PDB entry 3IL2 | X-ray diffraction, 2.49 A resolution | chains A and B of the 4 polymer chains in the assembly

[Chain A (and B)]
Name: Redox-sensing transcriptional repressor rex
Source organism: Thermus thermophilus HB27
Notes: chain B of this document is another copy of the same molecule, construct and numbering; everything in this record applies to it too
UniProtKB: Q72I39 (REX_THET2); numbering as in UniProt (aligned over 1-206)
Sequence (207 residues; numbered 0 to 206; the number before each row is that of its first residue; numbering starts at 0):
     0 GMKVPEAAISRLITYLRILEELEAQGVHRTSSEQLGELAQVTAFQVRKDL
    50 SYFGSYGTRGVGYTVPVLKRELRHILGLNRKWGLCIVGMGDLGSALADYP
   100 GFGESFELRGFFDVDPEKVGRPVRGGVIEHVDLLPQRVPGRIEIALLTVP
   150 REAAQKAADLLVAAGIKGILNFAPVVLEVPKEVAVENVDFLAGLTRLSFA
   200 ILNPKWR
Disordered / not traced: 58-60 (chain B: 0)
Modified residues: Mse1 (selenomethionine; parent Met); Mse88 (selenomethionine; parent Met)
Differences from the reference sequence: expression tag (0); engineered mutation D90 (Arg in Q72I39)
Curated features (UniProtKB/Swiss-Prot):
  - DNA-binding region: T13 to F52 (H-T-H motif)
  - binding site (NAD(+)): G87 to G89, L91, G92

[How chain A and chain B interact]
Contacting residue pairs - 101 pairs, chain A then chain B:
  V3(A) - W205(B)  hydrogen bond (backbone-side chain)
  E5(A) - W205(B)
  I8(A) - F198(B)  hydrophobic
  I8(A) - W205(B)  hydrophobic
  S9(A) - R195(B)  hydrogen bond
  I12(A) - A191(B)
  I12(A) - T194(B)
  I12(A) - R195(B)
  T13(A) - V175(B)
  R16(A) - P173(B)
  R16(A) - D188(B)  salt bridge
  R16(A) - L190(B)
  R16(A) - A191(B)
  Q39(A) - V175(B)
  Q39(A) - L176(B)  hydrogen bond (side chain-backbone)
  Q39(A) - E177(B)
  F52(A) - F198(B)  hydrophobic
  I74(A) - F198(B)
  L75(A) - T194(B)
  L75(A) - S197(B)  hydrogen bond (backbone-side chain)
  L75(A) - F198(B)
  G76(A) - S197(B)  hydrogen bond (backbone-side chain)
  G76(A) - L201(B)
  W81(A) - S197(B)  hydrogen bond
  W81(A) - I200(B)  hydrophobic
  W81(A) - L201(B)  hydrophobic
  D90(A) - D97(B)
  A94(A) - D90(B)
  L95(A) - F189(B)  hydrophobic
  Y98(A) - F189(B)  hydrophobic
  Y98(A) - L190(B)
  F101(A) - F189(B)  hydrophobic
  F101(A) - L193(B)  hydrophobic
  F105(A) - L193(B)  hydrophobic
  I143(A) - L196(B)  hydrophobic
  R150(A) - E20(B)  salt bridge
  K166(A) - I200(B)
  G167(A) - L196(B)
  I168(A) - L196(B)
  L169(A) - F189(B)
  L169(A) - G192(B)
  L169(A) - L193(B)  hydrophobic
  L169(A) - L196(B)
  F171(A) - F189(B)  hydrophobic
  P173(A) - R16(B)
  V175(A) - T13(B)
  V175(A) - Q39(B)
  L176(A) - Q39(B)  hydrogen bond (backbone-side chain)
  E177(A) - Q39(B)
  K180(A) - R206(B)
  V182(A) - R206(B)
  A183(A) - L196(B)  hydrophobic
  A183(A) - A199(B)  hydrophobic
  A183(A) - I200(B)  hydrophobic
  A183(A) - R206(B)
  V184(A) - L196(B)
  V184(A) - R206(B)
  E185(A) - G192(B)
  E185(A) - R195(B)  salt bridge
  E185(A) - L196(B)
  V187(A) - V187(B)  hydrophobic
  V187(A) - F189(B)  hydrophobic
  D188(A) - R16(B)  salt bridge
  F189(A) - Y98(B)  hydrophobic
  F189(A) - F101(B)  hydrophobic
  F189(A) - F171(B)  hydrophobic
  F189(A) - V187(B)  hydrophobic
  L190(A) - R16(B)
  A191(A) - R16(B)
  G192(A) - L169(B)
  G192(A) - E185(B)
  L193(A) - F101(B)  hydrophobic
  L193(A) - F105(B)  hydrophobic
  L193(A) - L169(B)
  T194(A) - I12(B)
  T194(A) - L75(B)
  T194(A) - L77(B)
  R195(A) - S9(B)  hydrogen bond
  R195(A) - E185(B)  salt bridge
  L196(A) - I143(B)  hydrophobic
  L196(A) - I168(B)
  L196(A) - L169(B)
  L196(A) - A183(B)
  L196(A) - V184(B)
  L196(A) - E185(B)
  S197(A) - L75(B)  hydrogen bond (side chain-backbone)
  S197(A) - G76(B)  hydrogen bond (side chain-backbone)
  S197(A) - W81(B)  hydrogen bond
  F198(A) - I8(B)  hydrophobic
  F198(A) - F52(B)  hydrophobic
  F198(A) - I74(B)
  F198(A) - L75(B)
  A199(A) - A183(B)  hydrophobic
  I200(A) - W81(B)  hydrophobic
  I200(A) - K166(B)
  I200(A) - A183(B)  hydrophobic
  L201(A) - G76(B)
  L201(A) - W81(B)  hydrophobic
  W205(A) - V3(B)  hydrogen bond (side chain-backbone)
  W205(A) - E5(B)
  W205(A) - I8(B)  hydrophobic
Other interface residues (no listed pair), chain A (59 interface residues in all): P4, E20, L37, L77, L83, L91, G100, L145
Other interface residues (no listed pair), chain B (60 interface residues in all): K2, P4, L37, L83, L91, A94, L95, G100, R150, G167, V174

[Overview]
59 residues of chain A face 60 of chain B across their interface, with 12 hydrogen bonds and 5 salt bridges.
Among the polar pairs are R16(A)-D188(B), R150(A)-E20(B) and E185(A)-R195(B). From UniProt: 5 NAD+-binding
residues on chain A.
Chain A and chain B are both Redox-sensing transcriptional repressor rex (Thermus thermophilus HB27); the
structure, Crystal structure of a Rex-family repressor R90D mutant/DNA complex from Thermus aquaticus, was
determined by X-ray diffraction together with 3IKT and 3IKV from the same study.
